9II7 - chains B and N of the 24 polymer chains in the assembly; structure by electron microscopy, 3.50 A resolution.

[Chain B]
Protein: DNA-directed RNA polymerase subunit beta
From: Komagataella phaffii
Notes: EC 2.7.7.6
UniProt: C4QZQ7 (C4QZQ7_KOMPG); residues 1-1227 here = UniProt positions 1-1227
Chain sequence (1227 residues; each row starts with the number of its first residue):
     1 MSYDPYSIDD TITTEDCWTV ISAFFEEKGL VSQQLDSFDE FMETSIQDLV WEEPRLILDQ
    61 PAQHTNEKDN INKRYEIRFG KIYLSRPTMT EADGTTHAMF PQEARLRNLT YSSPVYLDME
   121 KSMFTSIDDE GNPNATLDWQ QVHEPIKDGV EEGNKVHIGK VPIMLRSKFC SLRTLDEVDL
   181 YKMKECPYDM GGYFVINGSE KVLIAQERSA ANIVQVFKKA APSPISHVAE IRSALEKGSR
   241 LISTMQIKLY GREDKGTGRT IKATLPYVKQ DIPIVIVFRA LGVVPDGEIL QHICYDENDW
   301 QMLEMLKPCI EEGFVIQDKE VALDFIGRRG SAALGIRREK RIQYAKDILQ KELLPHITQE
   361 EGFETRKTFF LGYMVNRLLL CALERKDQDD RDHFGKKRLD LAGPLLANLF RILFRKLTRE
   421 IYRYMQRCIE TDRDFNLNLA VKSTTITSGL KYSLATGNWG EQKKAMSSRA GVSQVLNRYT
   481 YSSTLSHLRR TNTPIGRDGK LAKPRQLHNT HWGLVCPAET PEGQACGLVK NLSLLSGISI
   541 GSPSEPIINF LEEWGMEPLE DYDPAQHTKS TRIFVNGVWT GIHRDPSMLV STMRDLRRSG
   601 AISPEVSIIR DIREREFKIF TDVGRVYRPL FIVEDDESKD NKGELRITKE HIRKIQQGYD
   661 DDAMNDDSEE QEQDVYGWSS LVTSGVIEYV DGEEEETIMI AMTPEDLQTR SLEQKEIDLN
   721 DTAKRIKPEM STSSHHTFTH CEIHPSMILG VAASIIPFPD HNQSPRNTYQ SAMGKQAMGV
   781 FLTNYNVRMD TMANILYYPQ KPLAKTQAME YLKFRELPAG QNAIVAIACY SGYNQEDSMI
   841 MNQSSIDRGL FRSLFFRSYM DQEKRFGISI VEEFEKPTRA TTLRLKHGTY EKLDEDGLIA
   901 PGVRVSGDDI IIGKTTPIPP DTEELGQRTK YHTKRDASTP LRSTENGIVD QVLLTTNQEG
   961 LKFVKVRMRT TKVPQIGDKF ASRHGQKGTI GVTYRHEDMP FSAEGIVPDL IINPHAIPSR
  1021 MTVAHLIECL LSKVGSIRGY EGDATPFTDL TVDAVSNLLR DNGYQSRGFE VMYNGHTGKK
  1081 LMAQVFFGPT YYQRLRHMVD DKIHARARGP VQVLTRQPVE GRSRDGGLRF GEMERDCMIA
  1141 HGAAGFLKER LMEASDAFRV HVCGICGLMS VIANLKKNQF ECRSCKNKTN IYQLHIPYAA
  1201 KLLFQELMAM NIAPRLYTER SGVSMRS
Disordered / not traced: 1-8, 65-68, 129-152, 663-674, 712-718, 921-930, 1223-1227
Bound ions: Zn2+: Cys1163, Cys1166, Cys1182, Cys1185

[Chain N]
Molecule: 198-nt DNA strand
From: synthetic construct
Sequence (198 nucleotides; each row starts with the number of its first residue; numbers below 1 keep their minus sign (DG-126 is residue -126)):
  -126 GCTTACGTCA GTCTGGCCAT CTTTGTGTTT GGTGTGTTTG GGTGGTGGCC GTTTTCGTTG
   -66 TTTTTTTCTG TCTCGTGCCT GGTGTCTTGG GTGTAATCCC CTTGGCGGTT AAAACGCGGG
    -6 GGACAGCGCG TACGTGCGTT TAAGCGGTGC TAGAGCTGTC TACGACCAAT TGAGCGGCCT
    54 CGGCACCGGG ATTCTGAT
Disordered / not traced: -126 to -56, -37 to -33, 59-71

[Interface between chain B and chain N]
Pairs across the interface - 5 pairs, chain B then chain N:
  Tyr267(B) with DG-38(N), hydrogen bond to the phosphate
  Arg419(B) with DT-40(N), base contact
  Lys464(B) with DG-38(N), base contact
  Asp498(B) with DA-32(N), hydrogen bond to the base
  Ile868(B) with DT-47(N), phosphate contact
Also at the interface, not in a pair above, chain B (9 interface residues in all): Lys463, Ile495, Gly499, Gly867
Also at the interface, not in a pair above, chain N (5 interface residues in all): DC-48

[In short]
Chain B and chain N form an interface of 9 and 5 residues respectively, with 2 hydrogen bonds. Among the polar
pairs are Asp498(B)-DA-32(N) and Tyr267(B)-DG-38(N). The Zn2+ site is built by Cys1163(B), Cys1166(B),
Cys1182(B) and Cys1185(B).
Here chain B is DNA-directed RNA polymerase subunit beta (Komagataella phaffii) and chain N is a 198-nt DNA
strand (synthetic construct). Entry 9II7 (RNA polymerase II elongation complex stalled at SHL(-1) of the
nucleosome containing histone variant H2A.B) was determined by electron microscopy.
